PDB entry 6X4W | electron microscopy, 3.80 A resolution | chains I and J of the 9 polymer chains in the assembly

# Chain I
Protein: DNA-directed RNA polymerase subunit beta
Organism: Escherichia coli
Notes: EC 2.7.7.6
UniProtKB: P0A8V4 (RPOB_ECO57); residues 1-1342 here = UniProt positions 1-1342
Sequence (1342 residues; numbered 1 to 1342; the number before each row is that of its first residue):
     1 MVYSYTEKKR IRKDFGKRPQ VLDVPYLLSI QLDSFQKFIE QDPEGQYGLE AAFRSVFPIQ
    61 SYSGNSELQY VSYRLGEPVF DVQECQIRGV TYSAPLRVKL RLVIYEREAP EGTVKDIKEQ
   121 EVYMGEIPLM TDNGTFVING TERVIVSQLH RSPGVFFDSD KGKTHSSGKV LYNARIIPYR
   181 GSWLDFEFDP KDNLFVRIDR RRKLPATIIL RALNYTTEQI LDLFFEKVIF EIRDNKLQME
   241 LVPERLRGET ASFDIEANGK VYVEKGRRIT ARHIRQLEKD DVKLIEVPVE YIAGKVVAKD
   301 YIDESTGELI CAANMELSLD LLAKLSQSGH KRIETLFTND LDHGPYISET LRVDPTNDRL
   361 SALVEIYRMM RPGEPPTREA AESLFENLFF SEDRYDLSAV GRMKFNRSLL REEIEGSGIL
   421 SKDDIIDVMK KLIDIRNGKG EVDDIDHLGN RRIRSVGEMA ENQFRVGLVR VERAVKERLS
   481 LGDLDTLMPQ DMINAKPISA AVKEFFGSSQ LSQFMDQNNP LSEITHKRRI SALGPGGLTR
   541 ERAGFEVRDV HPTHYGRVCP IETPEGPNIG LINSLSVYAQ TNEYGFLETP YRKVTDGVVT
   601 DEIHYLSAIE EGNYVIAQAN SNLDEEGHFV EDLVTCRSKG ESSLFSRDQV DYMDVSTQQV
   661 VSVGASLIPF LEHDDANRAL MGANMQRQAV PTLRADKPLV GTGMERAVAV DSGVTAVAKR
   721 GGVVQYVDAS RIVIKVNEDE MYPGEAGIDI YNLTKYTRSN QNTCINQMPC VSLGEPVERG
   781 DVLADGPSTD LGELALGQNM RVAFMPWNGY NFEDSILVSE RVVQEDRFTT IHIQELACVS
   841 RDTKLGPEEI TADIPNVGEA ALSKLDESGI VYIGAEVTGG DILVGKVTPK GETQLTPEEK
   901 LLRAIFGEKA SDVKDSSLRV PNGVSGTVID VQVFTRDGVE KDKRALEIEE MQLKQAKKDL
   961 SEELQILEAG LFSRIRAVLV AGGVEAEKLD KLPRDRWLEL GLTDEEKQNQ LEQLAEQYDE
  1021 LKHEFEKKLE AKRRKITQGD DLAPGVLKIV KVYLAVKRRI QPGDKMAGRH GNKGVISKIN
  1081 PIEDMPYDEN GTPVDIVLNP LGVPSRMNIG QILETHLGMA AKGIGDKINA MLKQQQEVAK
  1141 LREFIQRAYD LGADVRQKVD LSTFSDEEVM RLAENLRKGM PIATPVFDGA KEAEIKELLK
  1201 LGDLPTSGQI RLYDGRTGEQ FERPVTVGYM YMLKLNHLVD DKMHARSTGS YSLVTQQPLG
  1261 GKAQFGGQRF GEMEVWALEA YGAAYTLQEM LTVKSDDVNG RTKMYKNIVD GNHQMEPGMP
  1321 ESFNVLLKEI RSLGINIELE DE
Disordered / not traced: 1, 891-914, 1342
Swiss-Prot annotation at these positions:
  - modified residue (N6-acetyllysine): Lys-1022, Lys-1200

# Chain J
Protein: DNA-directed RNA polymerase subunit beta'
Organism: Escherichia coli
Notes: EC 2.7.7.6
UniProtKB: A0A4S1NBU2 (A0A4S1NBU2_ECOLX); numbering as in UniProt (aligned over 1-1407)
Sequence (1407 residues; numbered 1 to 1407; the number before each row is that of its first residue):
     1 MKDLLKFLKA QTKTEEFDAI KIALASPDMI RSWSFGEVKK PETINYRTFK PERDGLFCAR
    61 IFGPVKDYEC LCGKYKRLKH RGVICEKCGV EVTQTKVRRE RMGHIELASP TAHIWFLKSL
   121 PSRIGLLLDM PLRDIERVLY FESYVVIEGG MTNLERQQIL TEEQYLDALE EFGDEFDAKM
   181 GAEAIQALLK SMDLEQECEQ LREELNETNS ETKRKKLTKR IKLLEAFVQS GNKPEWMILT
   241 VLPVLPPDLR PLVPLDGGRF ATSDLNDLYR RVINRNNRLK RLLDLAAPDI IVRNEKRMLQ
   301 EAVDALLDNG RRGRAITGSN KRPLKSLADM IKGKQGRFRQ NLLGKRVDYS GRSVITVGPY
   361 LRLHQCGLPK KMALELFKPF IYGKLELRGL ATTIKAAKKM VEREEAVVWD ILDEVIREHP
   421 VLLNRAPTLH RLGIQAFEPV LIEGKAIQLH PLVCAAYNAD FDGDQMAVHV PLTLEAQLEA
   481 RALMMSTNNI LSPANGEPII VPSQDVVLGL YYMTRDCVNA KGEGMVLTGP KEAERLYRSG
   541 LASLHARVKV RITEYEKDAN GELVAKTSLK DTTVGRAILW MIVPKGLPYS IVNQALGKKA
   601 ISKMLNTCYR ILGLKPTVIF ADQIMYTGFA YAARSGASVG IDDMVIPEKK HEIISEAEAE
   661 VAEIQEQFQS GLVTAGERYN KVIDIWAAAN DRVSKAMMDN LQTETVINRD GQEEKQVSFN
   721 SIYMMADSGA RGSAAQIRQL AGMRGLMAKP DGSIIETPIT ANFREGLNVL QYFISTHGAR
   781 KGLADTALKT ANSGYLTRRL VDVAQDLVVT EDDCGTHEGI MMTPVIEGGD VKEPLRDRVL
   841 GRVTAEDVLK PGTADILVPR NTLLHEQWCD LLEENSVDAV KVRSVVSCDT DFGVCAHCYG
   901 RDLARGHIIN KGEAIGVIAA QSIGEPGTQL TMRTFHIGGA ASRAAAESSI QVKNKGSIKL
   961 SNVKSVVNSS GKLVITSRNT ELKLIDEFGR TKESYKVPYG AVLAKGDGEQ VAGGETVANW
  1021 DPHTMPVITE VSGFVRFTDM IDGQTITRQT DELTGLSSLV VLDSAERTAG GKDLRPALKI
  1081 VDAQGNDVLI PGTDMPAQYF LPGKAIVQLE DGVQISSGDT LARIPQESGG TKDITGGLPR
  1141 VADLFEARRP KEPAILAEIS GIVSFGKETK GKRRLVITPV DGSDPYEEMI PKWRQLNVFE
  1201 GERVERGDVI SDGPEAPHDI LRLRGVHAVT RYIVNEVQDV YRLQGVKIND KHIEVIVRQM
  1261 LRKATIVNAG SSDFLEGEQV EYSRVKIANR ELEANGKVGA TYSRDLLGIT KASLATESFI
  1321 SAASFQETTR VLTEAAVAGK RDELRGLKEN VIVGRLIPAG TGYAYHQDRM RRRAAGEAPA
  1381 APQVTAEDAS ASLAELLNAG LGGSDNE
Disordered / not traced: 1-15, 934-947, 1127-1134, 1374-1407
Construct notes: conflict Val-1384 (Met in A0A4S1NBU2)
Ion coordination: Zn2+ site 1: Cys-70, Cys-72, Cys-85, Cys-88; Mg2+: Asp-460, Asp-462, Asp-464 (shared with 1 residue of chain R); Zn2+ site 2: Cys-814, Cys-888, Cys-898

# Chain I / chain J interface
Contacting residue pairs - 302 pairs, chain I then chain J:
  Ser-166(I) with Lys-1151(J)
  Ser-167(I) with Trp-1193(J)
  Arg-267(I) with Glu-1052(J), salt bridge
  Phe-545(I) with Ala-784(J); Leu-788(J), hydrophobic; Arg-933(J)
  Arg-548(I) with Arg-780(J)
  Asp-549(I) with Pro-750(J)
  Val-550(I) with Pro-750(J); Thr-776(J); His-777(J), hydrogen bond (backbone-side chain)
  Pro-552(I) with His-777(J)
  Tyr-555(I) with Val-769(J); Phe-773(J)
  Cys-559(I) with Arg-780(J)
  Pro-560(I) with Phe-773(J), hydrophobic; Thr-776(J); Arg-780(J), hydrogen bond (backbone-side chain)
  Ile-561(I) with Tyr-772(J), hydrophobic; Thr-776(J)
  Gly-566(I) with Ala-787(J)
  Ile-569(I) with Leu-783(J), hydrophobic
  Gly-570(I) with Arg-780(J)
  Asn-573(I) with Arg-780(J)
  Gln-618(I) with Asn-768(J); Val-769(J), hydrogen bond (side chain-backbone); Leu-770(J), hydrogen bond (side chain-backbone)
  Asn-620(I) with Asn-768(J); Val-769(J)
  Ser-642(I) with Thr-757(J); Leu-770(J)
  Thr-657(I) with Val-769(J)
  Val-660(I) with Val-769(J), hydrophobic; Phe-773(J), hydrophobic
  Leu-671(I) with Tyr-772(J)
  Glu-672(I) with Gly-766(J); Leu-767(J), hydrogen bond (backbone-backbone)
  His-673(I) with Phe-763(J), hydrogen bond (side chain-backbone); Arg-764(J), hydrogen bond (side chain-backbone); Glu-765(J), hydrogen bond (side chain-backbone); Gly-766(J)
  Asp-674(I) with Phe-763(J); Tyr-772(J)
  Asp-675(I) with Phe-763(J); Tyr-772(J), hydrogen bond (backbone-side chain)
  Ala-676(I) with Tyr-772(J); Ala-779(J), hydrophobic
  Asn-677(I) with Ala-779(J)
  Ala-679(I) with Tyr-772(J)
  Leu-680(I) with Leu-783(J), hydrophobic
  Phe-804(I) with Ser-638(J), hydrogen bond (backbone-side chain)
  Met-805(I) with Ala-633(J)
  Pro-806(I) with Asp-505(J); Ala-632(J); Ala-633(J); Ala-637(J)
  Asn-808(I) with Pro-359(J); Phe-629(J); Ala-630(J); Ala-633(J)
  Gly-809(I) with Val-357(J); Pro-359(J); Phe-629(J)
  Tyr-810(I) with Pro-359(J); Tyr-360(J)
  Phe-812(I) with Val-357(J), hydrophobic; Pro-451(J), hydrophobic; Ser-503(J); Gln-504(J), hydrogen bond (backbone-side chain); Asp-505(J); Phe-629(J), hydrophobic
  Glu-813(I) with Asp-460(J); Phe-461(J), hydrogen bond (side chain-backbone); Gln-504(J), hydrogen bond (backbone-side chain)
  Ser-815(I) with Val-357(J)
  Lys-844(I) with Asp-256(J), hydrogen bond (side chain-backbone); Gly-257(J); Gly-258(J)
  Pro-1062(I) with Ala-446(J)
  Gly-1063(I) with Val-354(J)
  Lys-1065(I) with Asp-462(J)
  Lys-1073(I) with Asp-462(J), salt bridge
  Gly-1074(I) with Asp-462(J)
  Val-1075(I) with Val-354(J), hydrophobic; Ile-355(J); Thr-356(J); Phe-461(J), hydrogen bond (backbone-backbone); Gly-463(J)
  Ile-1076(I) with Thr-356(J)
  Ser-1077(I) with Thr-356(J); Gln-448(J)
  Pro-1100(I) with Ala-637(J); Val-639(J), hydrophobic
  Leu-1101(I) with Gln-504(J); Leu-508(J), hydrophobic; Met-725(J), hydrophobic; Arg-731(J)
  Pro-1104(I) with Met-725(J), hydrophobic; Gln-736(J)
  Ser-1105(I) with Arg-731(J), hydrogen bond; Gly-732(J); Gln-736(J)
  Met-1107(I) with Gln-736(J); Gln-739(J); Leu-740(J), hydrophobic
  Ile-1109(I) with Met-644(J), hydrophobic; Leu-740(J), hydrophobic; Phe-763(J), hydrophobic
  Ile-1112(I) with Val-639(J), hydrophobic; Gly-640(J); Ile-641(J)
  Leu-1113(I) with Ile-641(J), hydrophobic
  His-1116(I) with Ile-641(J), hydrogen bond (side chain-backbone)
  Phe-1187(I) with Asn-768(J); Val-769(J), hydrophobic; Tyr-772(J), hydrophobic
  Glu-1192(I) with Arg-764(J), salt bridge; Glu-765(J)
  Lys-1196(I) with Asp-642(J), salt bridge
  Ser-1207(I) with Asp-642(J)
  Gln-1209(I) with Gly-640(J); Asp-643(J), hydrogen bond
  Glu-1219(I) with Arg-634(J), salt bridge
  Phe-1221(I) with Ala-633(J); Arg-634(J)
  Glu-1222(I) with Tyr-512(J), hydrogen bond; Tyr-537(J); Arg-634(J); Ser-635(J); Gly-636(J)
  Arg-1223(I) with Tyr-512(J); Ser-635(J); Gly-636(J); Phe-719(J), hydrogen bond (side chain-backbone); Ser-721(J), hydrogen bond
  Val-1225(I) with Gly-636(J); Ser-638(J)
  Thr-1226(I) with Ser-638(J), hydrogen bond (backbone-side chain); Val-639(J), hydrogen bond (side chain-backbone)
  Val-1239(I) with Val-354(J), hydrophobic; Lys-445(J)
  Asp-1240(I) with Lys-445(J), salt bridge
  Lys-1242(I) with Arg-352(J); Val-354(J); Gln-465(J)
  Met-1243(I) with Arg-352(J); Met-372(J), hydrophobic; Lys-445(J)
  His-1244(I) with Gly-351(J); Arg-352(J), hydrogen bond (backbone-backbone)
  Ala-1245(I) with Ser-350(J); Glu-375(J)
  Arg-1246(I) with Asp-348(J), salt bridge; Tyr-349(J), hydrogen bond (backbone-backbone); Ser-350(J), hydrogen bond (backbone-backbone); Leu-376(J)
  Ser-1247(I) with Asp-348(J); Tyr-349(J), hydrogen bond (backbone-backbone); Glu-375(J); Lys-378(J)
  Tyr-1251(I) with Asp-348(J), hydrogen bond
  Gln-1257(I) with Gln-340(J); Lys-345(J); Arg-346(J)
  Pro-1258(I) with Arg-346(J); Val-347(J); Asp-348(J)
  Gly-1260(I) with Arg-346(J)
  Phe-1265(I) with Glu-375(J)
  Gly-1267(I) with Arg-346(J), hydrogen bond (backbone-side chain); Val-347(J); Ser-350(J)
  Gln-1268(I) with Arg-346(J); Val-347(J), hydrogen bond (backbone-backbone); Ser-350(J), hydrogen bond (backbone-side chain); Gly-351(J); Arg-352(J), hydrogen bond; Ala-467(J); His-469(J)
  Arg-1269(I) with Gly-344(J), hydrogen bond (side chain-backbone); Lys-345(J); Arg-346(J)
  Phe-1270(I) with Gly-344(J); Lys-345(J), hydrogen bond (backbone-backbone); His-469(J)
  Gly-1271(I) with Gly-344(J)
  Glu-1272(I) with Leu-342(J); Leu-343(J)
  Met-1273(I) with Thr-428(J), hydrogen bond (backbone-side chain)
  Glu-1274(I) with Asn-424(J), hydrogen bond; Arg-425(J); Thr-428(J), hydrogen bond (backbone-side chain)
  Trp-1276(I) with Arg-798(J); Val-801(J), hydrophobic; Val-917(J); Gln-921(J), hydrogen bond (backbone-side chain)
  Ala-1277(I) with Ile-434(J), hydrophobic; Gln-921(J)
  Leu-1278(I) with Met-484(J), hydrophobic
  Glu-1279(I) with Leu-1347(J)
  Ala-1280(I) with Arg-431(J); Val-917(J), hydrophobic; Ile-918(J); Gln-921(J)
  Tyr-1281(I) with Arg-431(J), hydrogen bond (side chain-backbone); Leu-432(J); Ile-434(J), hydrogen bond (side chain-backbone); Gln-435(J); Met-484(J), hydrophobic; Asn-489(J), hydrogen bond
  Gly-1282(I) with Leu-483(J); Gly-1360(J); Thr-1361(J), hydrogen bond (backbone-backbone)
  Ala-1283(I) with Glu-479(J); Leu-483(J)
  Ala-1284(I) with Glu-479(J); Gly-1362(J)
  Tyr-1285(I) with Glu-475(J); Glu-479(J), hydrogen bond (backbone-side chain); Leu-1356(J); Thr-1361(J); Tyr-1365(J)
  Thr-1286(I) with Ala-476(J); Glu-479(J), hydrogen bond
  Leu-1287(I) with Ile-1357(J), hydrophobic
  Gln-1288(I) with Gly-1354(J); Arg-1355(J); Leu-1356(J)
  Glu-1289(I) with Pro-471(J); Leu-472(J), hydrogen bond (side chain-backbone); Thr-473(J); Ala-476(J)
  Met-1290(I) with Val-347(J)
  Leu-1291(I) with Lys-345(J), hydrogen bond (backbone-side chain); Val-1351(J)
  Lys-1294(I) with Asp-348(J), hydrogen bond (backbone-backbone); Tyr-349(J); Val-470(J), hydrogen bond (side chain-backbone); Leu-472(J)
  Ser-1295(I) with Lys-345(J); Arg-346(J), hydrogen bond (side chain-backbone)
  Asp-1296(I) with Lys-345(J), salt bridge
  Asn-1299(I) with Lys-96(J)
  Arg-1301(I) with Asp-348(J)
  Met-1304(I) with Leu-472(J), hydrophobic
  Tyr-1305(I) with Pro-379(J), hydrophobic; Tyr-382(J); Ile-394(J), hydrophobic
  Ile-1308(I) with Pro-379(J), hydrophobic; Phe-380(J); Gly-383(J)
  Val-1309(I) with Gly-383(J)
  His-1313(I) with Phe-380(J); Leu-472(J); Thr-473(J); Leu-474(J), hydrogen bond (backbone-backbone)
  Met-1315(I) with Thr-473(J)
  Met-1319(I) with Phe-17(J), hydrophobic
  Pro-1320(I) with Val-1353(J); Gly-1354(J)
  Ser-1322(I) with Asn-341(J), hydrogen bond
  Phe-1323(I) with Val-1353(J)
  Val-1325(I) with Leu-249(J), hydrophobic
  Leu-1326(I) with Arg-337(J); Asn-341(J)
  Lys-1328(I) with Glu-100(J); Met-102(J)
  Glu-1329(I) with Leu-245(J); Leu-327(J); Met-330(J); Ile-331(J)
  Ile-1330(I) with Ile-331(J), hydrophobic; Phe-338(J), hydrophobic
  Arg-1331(I) with Trp-33(J)
  Ser-1332(I) with Pro-243(J); Leu-327(J)
  Leu-1333(I) with Trp-115(J), hydrophobic; Pro-243(J); Leu-307(J), hydrophobic
  Gly-1334(I) with Leu-24(J); Ala-25(J), hydrogen bond (backbone-backbone); His-113(J)
  Ile-1335(I) with Ile-22(J), hydrophobic; Ala-23(J); Ala-1336(J), hydrophobic
  Asn-1336(I) with Lys-21(J); Ile-22(J); Ala-23(J), hydrogen bond (backbone-backbone); Leu-24(J); Trp-33(J)
  Ile-1337(I) with Lys-21(J); Ile-22(J), hydrophobic
  Glu-1338(I) with Ile-20(J); Lys-21(J), hydrogen bond (backbone-backbone)
  Leu-1339(I) with Phe-17(J), hydrophobic; Ala-19(J)
  Glu-1340(I) with Phe-17(J); Asp-18(J), hydrogen bond (backbone-backbone); Ala-19(J), hydrogen bond (backbone-backbone); Lys-21(J)
  Asp-1341(I) with Glu-16(J); Asp-18(J)
Other interface residues (no listed pair), chain I (155 interface residues in all): His-551, His-554, Glu-562, Thr-563, Ala-619, Thr-635, Arg-637, Leu-644, Met-681, Trp-807, Asp-814, Gln-1061, Asn-1099, Val-1103, Thr-1248, Gly-1261, Thr-1292, Gln-1314, Glu-1321
Other interface residues (no listed pair), chain J (180 interface residues in all): Met-29, Arg-99, Phe-116, Arg-339, Ser-353, Gly-358, Glu-386, Ala-426, His-430, Leu-544, Glu-658, Ile-722, Met-724, Ala-730, Arg-744, Lys-749, Gln-771, Ser-775, Lys-781, Asp-785, Thr-797, Ala-914, Arg-1341, Ile-1352, Ala-1359

# Overview
The interface between chain I and chain J involves 155 residues on one side and 180 on the other, with 56
hydrogen bonds and 8 salt bridges. Polar pairs include Arg-267(I)/Glu-1052(J), Lys-1073(I)/Asp-462(J) and
Glu-1192(I)/Arg-764(J). Cys-70(J), Cys-72(J), Cys-85(J) and Cys-88(J) form the Zn2+ site 1.
Here chain I is DNA-directed RNA polymerase subunit beta and chain J is DNA-directed RNA polymerase subunit
beta', both from Escherichia coli. Entry 6X4W (Mfd-bound E.coli RNA polymerase elongation complex - III state)
was determined by electron microscopy together with 6X26, 6X2F, 6X2N, 6X43, 6X4Y and 6X50 from the same study.
